PDB entry 5M5Z | X-ray diffraction, 1.25 A resolution | chain A

Chain A:
Molecule: Beta-1,3-glucanase
From: Chaetomium thermophilum
UniProtKB: D8UU87 (D8UU87_9PEZI); numbering as in UniProt (aligned over 29-785)
Sequence (757 residues; numbered 29 to 785; the number before each row is that of its first residue):
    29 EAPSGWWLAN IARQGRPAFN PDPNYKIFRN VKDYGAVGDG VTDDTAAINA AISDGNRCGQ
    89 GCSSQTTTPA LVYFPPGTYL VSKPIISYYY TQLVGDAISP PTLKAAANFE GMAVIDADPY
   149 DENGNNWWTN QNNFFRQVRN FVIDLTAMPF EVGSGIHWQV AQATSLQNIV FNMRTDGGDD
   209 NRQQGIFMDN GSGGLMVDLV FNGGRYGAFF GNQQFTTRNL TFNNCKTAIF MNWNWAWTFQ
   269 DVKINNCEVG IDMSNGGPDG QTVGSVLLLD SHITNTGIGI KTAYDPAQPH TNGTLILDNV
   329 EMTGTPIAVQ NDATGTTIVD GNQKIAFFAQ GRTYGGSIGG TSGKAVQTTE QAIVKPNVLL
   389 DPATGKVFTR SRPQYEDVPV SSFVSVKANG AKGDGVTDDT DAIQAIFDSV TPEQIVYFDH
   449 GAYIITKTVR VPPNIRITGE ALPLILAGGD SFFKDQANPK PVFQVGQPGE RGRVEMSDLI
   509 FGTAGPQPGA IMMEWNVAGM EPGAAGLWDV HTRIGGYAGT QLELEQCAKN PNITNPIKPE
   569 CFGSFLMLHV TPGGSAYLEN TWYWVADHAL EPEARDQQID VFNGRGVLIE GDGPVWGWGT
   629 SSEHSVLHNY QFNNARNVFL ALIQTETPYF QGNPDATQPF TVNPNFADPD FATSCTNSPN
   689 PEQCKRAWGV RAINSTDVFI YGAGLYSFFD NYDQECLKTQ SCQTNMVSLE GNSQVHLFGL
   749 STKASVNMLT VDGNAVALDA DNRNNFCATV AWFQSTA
Disordered / not traced: 784-785
Modified / non-standard residues: E29 (pyroglutamic acid; PCA)
Disulfide bonds: C86-C90, C555-C569, C683-C692, C724-C730
Glycans and other covalent adducts: N-acetylglucosamine (NAG) linked to N247, N320, N560, N702
Metal / ion sites: Na+ near D436 (its only coordinating residue here)

In short:
Covalently linked N-acetylglucosamine: at N247, N320, N560 and N702.
Chain A is Beta-1,3-glucanase (Chaetomium thermophilum); the structure, Chaetomium thermophilum
beta-1-3-glucanase, was determined by X-ray diffraction together with 5M60 from the same study.
